PDB entry 8QKH | electron microscopy, 4.15 A resolution (low resolution: residue-level contacts below are approximate; hydrogen-bond / salt-bridge calls are withheld) | chains N and n of the 8 polymer chains in the assembly

Chain N (and n):
Name: Putative non-cytoplasmic protein
From: Staphylococcus phage 812
Notes: chain n of this document is another copy of the same molecule, construct and numbering; everything in this record applies to it too
UniProt: A0A0U1WZ69 (A0A0U1WZ69_9CAUD); residue numbers follow UniProt; this construct covers 1-87
Sequence (87 residues; each row starts with the number of its first residue):
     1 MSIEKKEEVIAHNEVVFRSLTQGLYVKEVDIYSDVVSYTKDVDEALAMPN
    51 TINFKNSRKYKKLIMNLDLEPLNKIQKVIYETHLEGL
Not modelled in the structure: 1 (chain n: 1, 59-62)

Interface between chain N and chain n:
Residue-residue contacts (34):
  Glu4(N) with Val42(n)
  Leu72(N) with Gly86(n)
  Asn73(N) with His83(n); Glu85(n)
  Lys74(N) with His83(n)
  Ile75(N) with Thr82(n); His83(n)
  Gln76(N) with Glu81(n)
  Lys77(N) with Ile79(n); Tyr80(n); Glu81(n)
  Val78(N) with Ile79(n); Tyr80(n)
  Ile79(N) with Lys77(n); Val78(n); Ile79(n)
  Tyr80(N) with Lys77(n); Val78(n)
  Glu81(N) with Ile75(n); Gln76(n); Lys77(n); Ile79(n)
  Thr82(N) with Ile75(n)
  His83(N) with Asn73(n); Lys74(n); Ile75(n); Lys77(n)
  Leu84(N) with Asn73(n)
  Glu85(N) with Asn73(n); Ile75(n)
  Gly86(N) with Pro71(n); Leu72(n); Asn73(n)
  Leu87(N) with Pro71(n)
Other interface residues (no listed pair), chain N (19 interface residues in all): Tyr25, Pro71
Other interface residues (no listed pair), chain n (20 interface residues in all): Tyr25, Leu69, Leu84, Leu87

Overview:
Chain N and chain n form an interface of 19 and 20 residues respectively.
Both chains are Putative non-cytoplasmic protein (Staphylococcus phage 812). Entry 8QKH (Neck of phage 812
virion (C6)) was determined by electron microscopy, deposited together with 8Q01, 8Q1I, 8Q7D, 8QEK, 8QEM,
8QJE, 8R5G and 8R69.
